PDB entry 3W97 | X-ray diffraction, 3.20 A resolution | chains B and I of the 10 polymer chains in the assembly

== Chain B ==
Name: Histone H4
From: Homo sapiens
UniProtKB: P62805 (H4_HUMAN); residues 0-102 here correspond to UniProt positions 1-103 (UniProt number = residue number + 1)
Sequence (106 residues; row label = number of the first residue in the row; numbers below 1 keep their minus sign (Gly-3 is residue -3)):
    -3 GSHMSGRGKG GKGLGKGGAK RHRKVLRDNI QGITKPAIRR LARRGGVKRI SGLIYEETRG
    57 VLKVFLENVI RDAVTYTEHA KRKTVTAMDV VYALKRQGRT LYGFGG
Unresolved in the structure: -3 to 24
Differences from the reference sequence: expression tag (-3 to -1)
Curated features (UniProtKB/Swiss-Prot):
  - DNA-binding region: Lys16 to Lys20
  - modified residue: Ser1 (N-acetylserine), Arg3 (Asymmetric dimethylarginine), Lys5 (N6-(2-hydroxyisobutyryl)lysine), Lys8 (N6-(2-hydroxyisobutyryl)lysine), Lys12 (N6-(2-hydroxyisobutyryl)lysine), Lys16 (N6-(2-hydroxyisobutyryl)lysine), Lys20 (N6,N6,N6-trimethyllysine), Lys31 (N6-(2-hydroxyisobutyryl)lysine), Lys44 (N6-(2-hydroxyisobutyryl)lysine), Ser47 (Phosphoserine), Tyr51 (Phosphotyrosine), Lys59 (N6-(2-hydroxyisobutyryl)lysine), Lys77 (N6-(2-hydroxyisobutyryl)lysine), Lys79 (N6-(2-hydroxyisobutyryl)lysine), Thr80 (Phosphothreonine), Tyr88 (Phosphotyrosine), Lys91 (N6-(2-hydroxyisobutyryl)lysine)
  - cross-link (Glycyl lysine isopeptide (Lys-Gly)): Lys12 (interchain with G-Cter in SUMO2), Lys20 (interchain with G-Cter in SUMO2), Lys31 (interchain with G-Cter in SUMO2), Lys59 (interchain with G-Cter in SUMO2), Lys79 (interchain with G-Cter in SUMO2), Lys91 (interchain with G-Cter in SUMO2)

== Chain I ==
Molecule: 146-nt DNA strand
Sequence (146 nucleotides; numbered 1 to 146; the number before each row is that of its first residue):
     1 ATCAATATCC ACCTGCAGAT TCTACCAAAA GTGTATTTGG AAACTGCTCC ATCAAAAGGC
    61 ATGTTCAGCT GAATTCAGCT GAACATGCCT TTTGATGGAG CAGTTTCCAA ATACACTTTT
   121 GGTAGAATCT GCAGGTGGAT ATTGAT

== Chain B / chain I interface ==
Pairs across the interface (6; chain B residue first):
  Thr30(B) with DC60(I), phosphate contact
  Pro32(B) with DC60(I), phosphate contact; DA61(I), phosphate contact
  Arg36(B) with DC60(I), salt bridge to the phosphate
  Arg45(B) with DC69(I), sugar contact
  Lys77(B) with DG40(I), salt bridge to the phosphate
Interface residues without a listed pair, chain I (5 interface residues in all): DT70

== Overview ==
The chain B/chain I interface involves 5 residues from each chain, with 2 salt bridges. Polar pairs include
Arg36(B)-DC60(I) and Lys77(B)-DG40(I). UniProt lists a DNA-binding region on chain B.
Here chain B is Histone H4 (Homo sapiens) and chain I is a 146-nt DNA strand. Entry 3W97 (Crystal Structure of
Human Nucleosome Core Particle lacking H2B N-terminal region) was determined by X-ray diffraction (same
publication as 3W98 and 3W99).
